PDB entry 4IG8 | X-ray diffraction, 2.70 A resolution | chains A and B of the 3 polymer chains in the assembly

== Chain A ==
Molecule: 2'-5'-oligoadenylate synthase 1
Organism: Homo sapiens
Notes: EC 2.7.7.-
Reference sequence: P00973 (OAS1_HUMAN); numbering as in UniProt (aligned over 1-347)
Chain sequence (349 residues; each row starts with the number of its first residue):
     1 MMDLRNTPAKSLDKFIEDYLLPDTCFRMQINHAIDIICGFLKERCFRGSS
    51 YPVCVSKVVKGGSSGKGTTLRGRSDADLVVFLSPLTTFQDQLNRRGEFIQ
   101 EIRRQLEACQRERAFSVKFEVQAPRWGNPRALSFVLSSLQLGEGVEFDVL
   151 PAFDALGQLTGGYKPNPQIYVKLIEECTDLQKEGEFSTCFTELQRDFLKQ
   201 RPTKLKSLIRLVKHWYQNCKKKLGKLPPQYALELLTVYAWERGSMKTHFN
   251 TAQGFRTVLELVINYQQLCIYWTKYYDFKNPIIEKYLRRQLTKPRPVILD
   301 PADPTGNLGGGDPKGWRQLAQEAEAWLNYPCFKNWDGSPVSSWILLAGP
Unresolved in the structure: 1-2, 121-126, 347-349
Differences from the reference sequence: expression tag (348-349)
Ion coordination: Mg2+ site 1: Asp75, Asp148 (together with 2'-deoxyadenosine 5'-triphosphate); Mg2+ site 2: Asp77 (together with 2'-deoxyadenosine 5'-triphosphate)
Small-molecule neighbours: 2'-deoxyadenosine 5'-triphosphate (DTP): Gly62, Ser63, Lys66, Ser74, Asp75, Asp77, Ser187, Lys213, Gln217, Pro228, Gln229, Tyr230, Glu233, Asp300, Leu308
UniProt features mapped onto this chain:
  - region: Gln200 to Arg210 (Interaction with dsRNA)
  - binding site (ATP): Ser63, Arg210, Lys213, Gln229
  - binding site (Mg(2+)): Asp75, Asp77, Asp148
  - site: Gln158 (Interaction with dsRNA)
What the authors report for this chain:
  - binding site for the 18-nt RNA strand (chain B): Lys42, Ser56, Lys199, Arg210
  - Mg2+ coordination: Asp75, Asp77, Asp148
  - catalytic residues: Asp75, Asp77, Asp148
  - mutagenesis - D148A (145-fold): decreased catalytic activity
  - binding site for the 18-nt RNA strand: Gln158, Arg195, Lys204
  - conformationally variable residues (loop rearrangement): Cys54 to Asp77, Arg195

== Chain B ==
Molecule: 18-nt RNA strand
Sequence (18 nucleotides; numbered 1 to 18; the number before each row is that of its first residue):
     1 GGCUUUUGACCUUUAUGC

== How chain A and chain B interact ==
Contacting residue pairs (25; chain A residue first):
  Pro22(A) - U6(B)  sugar contact
  Pro22(A) - U7(B)  phosphate contact
  Thr24(A) - U5(B)  hydrogen bond to the phosphate
  Thr24(A) - U6(B)  hydrogen bond to the phosphate
  Arg27(A) - U6(B)  salt bridge to the phosphate
  Arg27(A) - U7(B)  salt bridge to the phosphate
  Lys42(A) - U16(B)  hydrogen bond to the base
  Lys42(A) - G17(B)  sugar contact
  Glu43(A) - U16(B)  hydrogen bond to the sugar
  Arg47(A) - G17(B)  salt bridge to the phosphate
  Cys54(A) - C18(B)  sugar contact
  Val55(A) - G17(B)  hydrogen bond to the sugar
  Val55(A) - C18(B)  sugar contact
  Ser56(A) - G17(B)  hydrogen bond to the base
  Ser56(A) - C18(B)  sugar contact
  Lys66(A) - G8(B)  phosphate contact
  Gly67(A) - U7(B)  phosphate contact
  Gly67(A) - G8(B)  phosphate contact
  Lys199(A) - G8(B)  phosphate contact
  Gln200(A) - G8(B)  phosphate contact
  Gln200(A) - A9(B)  hydrogen bond to the phosphate
  Thr203(A) - U6(B)  base contact
  Thr203(A) - U7(B)  base contact
  Lys206(A) - U7(B)  hydrogen bond to the sugar
  Lys206(A) - G8(B)  salt bridge to the phosphate
Also at the interface, not in a pair above, chain A (19 interface residues in all): Leu21, Gly65, Gln158, Arg210

== Summary ==
19 residues of chain A and 8 residues of chain B are in contact, with 8 hydrogen bonds and 4 salt bridges.
Polar contacts include Lys42(A)-U16(B), Ser56(A)-G17(B) and Glu43(A)-U16(B). Chain A binds 2'-deoxyadenosine
5'-triphosphate. From the paper: catalytic residues Asp75(A), Asp77(A) and Asp148(A); D148A of chain A reduces
catalytic activity.
Here chain A is 2'-5'-oligoadenylate synthase 1 (Homo sapiens) and chain B is an 18-nt RNA strand. Entry 4IG8
(Structural basis for cytosolic double-stranded RNA surveillance by human OAS1) was determined by X-ray
diffraction.
